Entry 5K0S (X-ray diffraction, 2.45 A resolution); this record covers chain A.

Chain A:
Protein: Methionine--tRNA ligase
Organism: Brucella suis biovar 1 (strain 1330)
Notes: EC 6.1.1.10; fragment: BrabA.10201.a.A1
UniProtKB: P59078 (SYM_BRUSU); numbering as in UniProt (aligned over 1-515)
Chain sequence (536 residues; each row starts with the number of its first residue; numbers below 1 keep their minus sign (Met-20 is residue -20)):
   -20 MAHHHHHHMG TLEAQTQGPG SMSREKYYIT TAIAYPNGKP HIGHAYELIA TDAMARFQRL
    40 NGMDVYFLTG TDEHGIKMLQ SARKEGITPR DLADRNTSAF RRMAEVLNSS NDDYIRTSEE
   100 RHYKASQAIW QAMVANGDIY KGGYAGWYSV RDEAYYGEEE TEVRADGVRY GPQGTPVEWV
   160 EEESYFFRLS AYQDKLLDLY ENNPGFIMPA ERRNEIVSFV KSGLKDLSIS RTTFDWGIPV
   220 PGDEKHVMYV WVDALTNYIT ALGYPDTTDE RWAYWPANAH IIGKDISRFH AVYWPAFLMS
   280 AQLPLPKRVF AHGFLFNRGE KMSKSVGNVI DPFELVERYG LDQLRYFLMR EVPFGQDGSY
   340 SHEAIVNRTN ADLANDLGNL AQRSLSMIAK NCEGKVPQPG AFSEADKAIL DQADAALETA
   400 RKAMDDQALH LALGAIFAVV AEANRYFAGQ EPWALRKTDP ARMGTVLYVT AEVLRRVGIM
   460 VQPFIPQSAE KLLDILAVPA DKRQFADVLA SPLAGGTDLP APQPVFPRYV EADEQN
Disordered / not traced: -20 to 2, 298-308, 510-515
Differences from the reference sequence: initiating methionine (-20); expression tag (-19 to 0); conflict Asp70 (Glu in P59078)
Curated features (UniProtKB/Swiss-Prot):
  - motif: Ala13 to His23 ('HIGH' region), Lys300 to Ser304 ('KMSKS' region)
  - binding site (ATP): Lys303
Residues lining bound ligands: 0OU (2-({3-[(3,5-dichlorobenzyl)amino]propyl}amino)quinolin-4(1H)-one): Ala11, Ile12, Tyr14, Asp51, His53, Gly54, Ile55, Phe213, Met227, Tyr228, Val229, Trp230, Asp232, Ala233, Leu234, Asn236, Tyr237, Ile265, Phe268, His269
What the authors report for this chain:
  - conformationally variable residues (side-chain flip): Tyr14, Trp230
  - binding site for 0OU: Asp51, Tyr228

In short:
Chain A binds compound 0OU. UniProt lists ATP-binding residue Lys303. The paper reports a binding site for 0OU
at Asp51 and Tyr228; conformational variability at Tyr14 and Trp230.
Chain A is Methionine--tRNA ligase (Brucella suis biovar 1 (strain 1330)); the structure, Crystal structure of
methionyl-tRNA synthetase MetRS from Brucella melitensis in complex with inhibitor Chem 1312, was determined
by X-ray diffraction, deposited together with 5K0T, 4PY2 and 4DLP.
